Entry 7YFZ (electron microscopy, 3.19 A resolution); this record covers chains D and O of the 42 polymer chains in the assembly.

Chain D:
Name: Pam3 baseplate wedge gp23
Organism: uncultured cyanophage
Chain sequence (238 residues; row label = number of the first residue in the row):
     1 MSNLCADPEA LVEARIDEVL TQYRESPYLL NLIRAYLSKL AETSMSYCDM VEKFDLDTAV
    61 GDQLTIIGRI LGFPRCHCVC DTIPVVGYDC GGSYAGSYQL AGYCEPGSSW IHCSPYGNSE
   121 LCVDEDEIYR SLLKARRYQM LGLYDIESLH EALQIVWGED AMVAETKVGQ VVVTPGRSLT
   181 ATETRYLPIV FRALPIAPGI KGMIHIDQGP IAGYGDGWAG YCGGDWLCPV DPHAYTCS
Disulfides: C5-C48, C76-C122, C80-C237

Chain O:
Name: Pam3 baseplate wedge gp22
Organism: uncultured cyanophage
Chain sequence (299 residues; numbered 1 to 299; the number before each row is that of its first residue):
     1 MTYGVQPTGY VKKPLAVHLA EIEASMVDLF GPGVIQTEQS PLGQLNGLYA DLSYDLDERG
    61 EDLYQSFDPE QAEGSRLDIL ARYRLLSRRA GESDESFRRA ITNVDRARID LSDLSTALSA
   121 INGVSWSRVY VNEDATTDAD GIPPNTVSVA VIGGDDDEVA QLVRRYVVPG VGMYGNTTIE
   181 TTIGGFCRRI RVIRPVLIPT SVEIDVQSRP LKNGCPPPSV NAMAAGLYTE LTGPDRPGNG
   241 EDGTVYLFRK IMERLYPNVE VVDVRLSQAP AAPTTPPLVM SFFQMMSFNA DDILVEIVP

How chain D and chain O interact:
Pairs across the interface - 97 pairs, chain D then chain O:
  Y28(D) - L29(O)
  Y28(D) - F30(O)  hydrophobic
  N31(D) - L29(O)
  L32(D) - M26(O)  hydrophobic
  L32(D) - L29(O)
  A35(D) - S25(O)
  A35(D) - M26(O)  hydrophobic
  Y36(D) - I22(O)  hydrophobic
  Y36(D) - L42(O)
  Y36(D) - L45(O)
  Y36(D) - N46(O)  hydrogen bond
  Y36(D) - Y49(O)  hydrophobic
  K39(D) - H18(O)  hydrogen bond
  K39(D) - E21(O)  salt bridge
  K39(D) - I22(O)
  K39(D) - S53(O)
  L40(D) - L52(O)
  L40(D) - S53(O)
  L40(D) - L56(O)
  T43(D) - S53(O)
  T43(D) - L56(O)
  T43(D) - D57(O)
  S44(D) - L56(O)
  S46(D) - Y10(O)
  Y47(D) - Y10(O)
  Y47(D) - L56(O)  hydrogen bond (side chain-backbone)
  Y47(D) - D57(O)
  Y47(D) - R59(O)
  Y47(D) - G60(O)  hydrogen bond (side chain-backbone)
  Y47(D) - L63(O)  hydrophobic
  D49(D) - M1(O)
  D49(D) - V5(O)
  M50(D) - V5(O)  hydrophobic
  M50(D) - G60(O)
  M50(D) - L63(O)
  M50(D) - Y64(O)
  K53(D) - V5(O)
  F54(D) - Y64(O)  hydrophobic
  F54(D) - F67(O)  hydrophobic
  G61(D) - P7(O)
  D62(D) - P7(O)  hydrogen bond (backbone-backbone)
  D62(D) - T8(O)
  D62(D) - G9(O)
  D62(D) - Y64(O)  hydrogen bond
  Q63(D) - V5(O)
  Q63(D) - Q6(O)  hydrogen bond (side chain-backbone)
  Q63(D) - Y64(O)  hydrogen bond
  I66(D) - Y64(O)
  I66(D) - F67(O)
  I66(D) - D68(O)
  R69(D) - D68(O)  salt bridge
  R69(D) - P69(O)
  R69(D) - E70(O)
  R69(D) - I101(O)
  R69(D) - T102(O)
  I70(D) - F67(O)  hydrophobic
  I70(D) - P69(O)  hydrophobic
  I70(D) - Y83(O)  hydrophobic
  I70(D) - R84(O)
  L71(D) - R84(O)
  G72(D) - R84(O)
  G72(D) - I101(O)
  G72(D) - T102(O)
  G72(D) - N103(O)
  G72(D) - I109(O)
  F73(D) - I109(O)  hydrophobic
  P74(D) - T102(O)
  P74(D) - D105(O)
  C76(D) - D105(O)
  H77(D) - I109(O)
  C78(D) - A107(O)  hydrophobic
  E120(D) - D105(O)
  R136(D) - R84(O)
  R136(D) - N103(O)
  R136(D) - I109(O)
  R136(D) - D113(O)  salt bridge
  Q139(D) - I109(O)
  Q139(D) - D110(O)
  Q139(D) - D113(O)
  M140(D) - R84(O)
  Y144(D) - V168(O)  hydrophobic
  V168(D) - N145(O)
  G169(D) - N145(O)  hydrogen bond (backbone-side chain)
  R192(D) - I109(O)
  A197(D) - V168(O)  hydrophobic
  P198(D) - L111(O)  hydrophobic
  P198(D) - V171(O)
  G199(D) - V131(O)
  G199(D) - E133(O)
  G199(D) - N145(O)  hydrogen bond (backbone-side chain)
  I200(D) - N145(O)
  K201(D) - E133(O)
  K201(D) - D134(O)  salt bridge
  Y235(D) - A107(O)
  Y235(D) - R108(O)
  Y235(D) - D110(O)
  Y235(D) - E133(O)
Also at the interface, not in a pair above, chain D (44 interface residues in all): V60, I196
Also at the interface, not in a pair above, chain O (52 interface residues in all): K13, L80, T146, V147

Overview:
Chain D and chain O form an interface of 44 and 52 residues respectively; the contacts include 10 hydrogen
bonds and 4 salt bridges. Polar pairs include K39(D)-E21(O), R69(D)-D68(O) and R136(D)-D113(O).
Here chain D is Pam3 baseplate wedge gp23 and chain O is Pam3 baseplate wedge gp22, both from uncultured
cyanophage. Entry 7YFZ (Cyanophage Pam3 baseplate proteins) was determined by electron microscopy together
with 8HDR, 7YFW, 8HDS and 8HDW from the same study.
